PDB entry 6MUS | electron microscopy, 3.60 A resolution | chains C and E of the 10 polymer chains in the assembly

# Chain C
Protein: Uncharacterized protein Csm3
From: Thermococcus onnurineus
UniProtKB: B6YWC0 (B6YWC0_THEON); residue numbers follow UniProt; this construct covers 1-290
Amino-acid sequence (291 residues; row label = number of the first residue in the row; numbering starts at 0):
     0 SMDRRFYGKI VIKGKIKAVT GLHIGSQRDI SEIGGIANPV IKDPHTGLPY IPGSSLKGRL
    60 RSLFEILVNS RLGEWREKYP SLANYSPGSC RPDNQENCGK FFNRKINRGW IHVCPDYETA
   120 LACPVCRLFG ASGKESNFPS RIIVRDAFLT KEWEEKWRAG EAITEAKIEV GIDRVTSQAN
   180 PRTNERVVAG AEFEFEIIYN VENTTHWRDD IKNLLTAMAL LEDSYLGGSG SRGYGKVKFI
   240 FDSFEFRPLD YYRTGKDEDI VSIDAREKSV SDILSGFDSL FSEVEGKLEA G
Unresolved in the structure: 0-3, 28-34, 288-290
Construct notes: expression tag (0); engineered mutation Ala36 (Asp in B6YWC0)
Ion coordination: Zn2+: Cys113, Cys122, Cys125
What the authors report for this chain:
  - mutagenesis - K56A/R60A: decreased catalytic activity with the 40-nt RNA strand
  - mutagenesis - H22A, K41A, R181A, G226A/G227A: unchanged catalytic activity with the 40-nt RNA strand
  - mutagenesis - D36A: abolished catalytic activity with the 40-nt RNA strand

# Chain E
Protein: Uncharacterized protein Csm4
From: Thermococcus onnurineus
UniProtKB: B6YWC1 (B6YWC1_THEON); residues 1-289 here = UniProt positions 1-289
Amino-acid sequence (289 residues; each row starts with the number of its first residue):
     1 MPKFIAVKLI PKGPFRDIPR ADTLFGAIGN AISAIHGQSA VEELVDAFVG GARISSAFPY
    61 SGDTYYLPKP LSVEPALEGI LTGLDEEERY TTAKRLRKAK YLDLKNFELA LRLRPFTIPE
   121 EIPYARVDVP RVVLDRVTQD SSIYFWEEIR FREKSGVYFL YSGPREVFDG YIAPAMRFLG
   181 DTGIGGKSTW GAGLFEVEFH EMKIDAPGSE YSVTLSNALP TKTPVLWRLL RKGGWSFGRR
   241 KPRMTFIAEG SIVKNDPGGM ERLELGLSHE VYVYGLTFPL GVELPEGLE
Unresolved in the structure: 1, 82-88, 288-289
What the authors report for this chain:
  - mutagenesis - Y144A, W235A: unchanged catalytic activity with the 40-nt RNA strand

# Interface between chain C and chain E
Residue-residue contacts (58; chain C residue first):
  Phe5(C) - Phe178(E)  hydrophobic
  Lys8(C) - Phe178(E)
  Lys8(C) - Asp181(E)
  Ser25(C) - Pro130(E)
  Gln26(C) - Pro130(E)
  Pro43(C) - Val127(E)  hydrophobic
  Pro43(C) - Arg150(E)
  His44(C) - Ala125(E)
  His44(C) - Arg150(E)
  His44(C) - Arg152(E)
  Tyr49(C) - Arg150(E)  hydrogen bond
  Ser53(C) - Arg131(E)  hydrogen bond
  Ser53(C) - Trp190(E)
  Lys56(C) - Thr189(E)
  Arg60(C) - Arg136(E)
  Ser61(C) - Arg136(E)  hydrogen bond
  Ser88(C) - Val137(E)
  Arg90(C) - Asp135(E)  salt bridge
  Arg90(C) - Thr138(E)  hydrogen bond
  Arg90(C) - Asp140(E)  salt bridge
  Phe101(C) - Arg136(E)
  Phe101(C) - Val137(E)  hydrophobic
  Ile105(C) - Val133(E)  hydrophobic
  Asn106(C) - Ser142(E)
  Arg107(C) - Asp140(E)  salt bridge
  Arg107(C) - Ser141(E)
  Arg107(C) - Ser142(E)  hydrogen bond (backbone-side chain)
  Gly108(C) - Asp135(E)
  Gly108(C) - Ser142(E)  hydrogen bond (backbone-side chain)
  Trp109(C) - Asp135(E)
  Trp109(C) - Arg136(E)
  Ile110(C) - Val133(E)  hydrophobic
  Ile110(C) - Leu134(E)
  Ile110(C) - Arg136(E)
  Ser139(C) - Thr189(E)  hydrogen bond
  Ile141(C) - Thr189(E)  hydrogen bond (backbone-side chain)
  Ile142(C) - Asp181(E)
  Ile142(C) - Ser188(E)
  Ile142(C) - Thr189(E)
  Ile142(C) - Leu194(E)  hydrophobic
  Val143(C) - Thr189(E)  hydrogen bond (backbone-backbone)
  Val143(C) - Trp190(E)
  Val143(C) - Gly191(E)
  Arg144(C) - Lys12(E)
  Asp145(C) - Pro14(E)
  Glu195(C) - Lys12(E)  salt bridge
  Tyr224(C) - Gln139(E)
  Arg246(C) - Asp181(E)  salt bridge
  Leu248(C) - Ile35(E)  hydrophobic
  Tyr251(C) - Pro174(E)
  Tyr251(C) - Arg177(E)
  Tyr251(C) - Phe178(E)  hydrophobic
  Tyr251(C) - Asp181(E)  hydrogen bond
  Arg252(C) - Ile35(E)
  Arg252(C) - Pro174(E)
  Arg252(C) - Arg177(E)  hydrogen bond (backbone-side chain)
  Thr253(C) - Arg177(E)  hydrogen bond (backbone-side chain)
  Gly254(C) - Arg177(E)
Interface residues without a listed pair, chain C (44 interface residues in all): Asp42, Thr45, Pro51, Gly52, Glu64, Ile65, His111, Asn136, Phe147, Ile197
Interface residues without a listed pair, chain E (35 interface residues in all): Gly13, Ala34, Ile143, Phe151, Glu153, Thr182, Gly238

# In short
44 residues of chain C and 35 residues of chain E are in contact; the contacts include 12 hydrogen bonds and 5
salt bridges. Polar contacts include Arg90(C)-Asp135(E), Arg90(C)-Asp140(E) and Arg107(C)-Asp140(E). The paper
reports that K56A/R60A of chain C reduce catalytic activity with the 40-nt RNA strand; D36A of chain C
abolishes catalytic activity with the 40-nt RNA strand; 8 substitutions were tested in all.
Here chain C is Uncharacterized protein Csm3 and chain E is Uncharacterized protein Csm4, both from
Thermococcus onnurineus. Entry 6MUS (Cryo-EM structure of larger Csm-crRNA-target RNA ternary complex in type
III-A CRISPR-Cas system) was determined by electron microscopy (same publication as 6MUA, 6MUU, 6MUR and
6MUT).
